7WTM - chains C2 and SB of the 17 polymer chains in the assembly; structure by electron microscopy, 3.50 A resolution.

== Chain C2 ==
Molecule: 18S rRNA
Organism: Saccharomyces cerevisiae
Sequence (1800 nucleotides; each row starts with the number of its first residue):
     1 UAUCUGGUUGAUCCUGCCAGUAGUCAUAUGCUUGUCUCAAAGAUUAAGCC
    51 AUGCAUGUCUAAGUAUAAGCAAUUUAUACAGUGAAACUGCGAAUGGCUCA
   101 UUAAAUCAGUUAUCGUUUAUUUGAUAGUUCCUUUACUACAUGGUAUAACU
   151 GUGGUAAUUCUAGAGCUAAUACAUGCUUAAAAUCUCGACCCUUUGGAAGA
   201 GAUGUAUUUAUUAGAUAAAAAAUCAAUGUCUUCGGACUCUUUGAUGAUUC
   251 AUAAUAACUUUUCGAAUCGCAUGGCCUUGUGCUGGCGAUGGUUCAUUCAA
   301 AUUUCUGCCCUAUCAACUUUCGAUGGUAGGAUAGUGGCCUACCAUGGUUU
   351 CAACGGGUAACGGGGAAUAAGGGUUCGAUUCCGGAGAGGGAGCCUGAGAA
   401 ACGGCUACCACAUCCAAGGAAGGCAGCAGGCGCGCAAAUUACCCAAUCCU
   451 AAUUCAGGGAGGUAGUGACAAUAAAUAACGAUACAGGGCCCAUUCGGGUC
   501 UUGUAAUUGGAAUGAGUACAAUGUAAAUACCUUAACGAGGAACAAUUGGA
   551 GGGCAAGUCUGGUGCCAGCAGCCGCGGUAAUUCCAGCUCCAAUAGCGUAU
   601 AUUAAAGUUGUUGCAGUUAAAAAGCUCGUAGUUGAACUUUGGGCCCGGUU
   651 GGCCGGUCCGAUUUUUUCGUGUACUGGAUUUCCAACGGGGCCUUUCCUUC
   701 UGGCUAACCUUGAGUCCUUGUGGCUCUUGGCGAACCAGGACUUUUACUUU
   751 GAAAAAAUUAGAGUGUUCAAAGCAGGCGUAUUGCUCGAAUAUAUUAGCAU
   801 GGAAUAAUAGAAUAGGACGUUUGGUUCUAUUUUGUUGGUUUCUAGGACCA
   851 UCGUAAUGAUUAAUAGGGACGGUCGGGGGCAUCAGUAUUCAAUUGUCAGA
   901 GGUGAAAUUCUUGGAUUUAUUGAAGACUAACUACUGCGAAAGCAUUUGCC
   951 AAGGACGUUUUCAUUAAUCAAGAACGAAAGUUAGGGGAUCGAAGAUGAUC
  1001 AGAUACCGUCGUAGUCUUAACCAUAAACUAUGCCGACUAGGGAUCGGGUG
  1051 GUGUUUUUUUAAUGACCCACUCGGCACCUUACGAGAAAUCAAAGUCUUUG
  1101 GGUUCUGGGGGGAGUAUGGUCGCAAGGCUGAAACUUAAAGGAAUUGACGG
  1151 AAGGGCACCACCAGGAGUGGAGCCUGCGGCUUAAUUUGACUCAACACGGG
  1201 GAAACUCACCAGGUCCAGACACAAUAAGGAUUGACAGAUUGAGAGCUCUU
  1251 UCUUGAUUUUGUGGGUGGUGGUGCAUGGCCGUUCUUAGUUGGUGGAGUGA
  1301 UUUGUCUGCUUAAUUGCGAUAACGAACGAGACCUUAACCUACUAAAUAGU
  1351 GGUGCUAGCAUUUGCUGGUUAUCCACUUCUUAGAGGGACUAUCGGUUUCA
  1401 AGCCGAUGGAAGUUUGAGGCAAUAACAGGUCUGUGAUGCCCUUAGACGUU
  1451 CUGGGCCGCACGCGCGCUACACUGACGGAGCCAGCGAGUCUAACCUUGGC
  1501 CGAGAGGUCUUGGUAAUCUUGUGAAACUCCGUCGUGCUGGGGAUAGAGCA
  1551 UUGUAAUUAUUGCUCUUCAACGAGGAAUUCCUAGUAAGCGCAAGUCAUCA
  1601 GCUUGCGUUGAUUACGUCCCUGCCCUUUGUACACACCGCCCGUCGCUAGU
  1651 ACCGAUUGAAUGGCUUAGUGAGGCCUCAGGAUCUGCUUAGAGAAGGGGGC
  1701 AACUCCAUCUCAGAGCGGAGAAUUUGGACAAACUUGGUCAUUUAGAGGAA
  1751 CUAAAAGUCGUAACAAGGUUUCCGUAGGUGAACCUGCGGAAGGAUCAUUA
Unresolved in the structure: 73-75, 133-135, 489-498, 651-683, 707-732, 1147-1765

== Chain SB ==
Protein: 40S ribosomal protein S1-A
Organism: Saccharomyces cerevisiae
UniProt: B3RHV0 (RS3A1_YEAS1); residue numbers follow UniProt; this construct covers 1-255
Chain sequence (255 residues; numbered 1 to 255; the number before each row is that of its first residue):
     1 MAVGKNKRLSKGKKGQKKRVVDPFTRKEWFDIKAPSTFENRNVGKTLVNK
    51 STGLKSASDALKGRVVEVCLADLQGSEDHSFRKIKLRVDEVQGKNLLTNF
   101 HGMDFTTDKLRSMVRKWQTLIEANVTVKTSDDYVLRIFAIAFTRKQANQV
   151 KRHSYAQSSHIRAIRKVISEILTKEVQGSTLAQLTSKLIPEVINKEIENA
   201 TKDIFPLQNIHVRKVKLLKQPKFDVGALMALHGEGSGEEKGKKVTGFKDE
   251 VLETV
Unresolved in the structure: 1-19, 236-255
UniProt features mapped onto this chain:
  - modified residue: Ala-2 (N-acetylalanine), Thr-245 (Phosphothreonine), Thr-254 (Phosphothreonine)
  - cross-link: Lys-248 (Glycyl lysine isopeptide (Lys-Gly) (interchain with G-Cter in ubiquitin))

== How chain C2 and chain SB interact ==
Pairs across the interface (58):
  C874(C2) with Gln-157(SB), phosphate contact; Ser-159(SB), hydrogen bond to the phosphate
  G875(C2) with Gln-157(SB), phosphate contact; Ser-158(SB), hydrogen bond to the phosphate
  A884(C2) with Asn-124(SB), hydrogen bond to the sugar; Arg-136(SB), salt bridge to the phosphate; Phe-138(SB), phosphate contact
  G885(C2) with Arg-136(SB), salt bridge to the phosphate; Phe-138(SB), sugar contact; Lys-216(SB), salt bridge to the phosphate
  U886(C2) with Lys-214(SB), phosphate contact; Lys-216(SB), salt bridge to the phosphate
  G895(C2) with Lys-27(SB), phosphate contact
  U896(C2) with Lys-27(SB), salt bridge to the phosphate
  U920(C2) with Gly-63(SB), sugar contact
  A930(C2) with Val-114(SB), sugar contact; Leu-120(SB), base contact
  C931(C2) with Val-114(SB), sugar contact; Arg-115(SB), sugar contact; Lys-116(SB), phosphate contact; Gln-118(SB), hydrogen bond to the sugar; Thr-119(SB), sugar contact; Leu-120(SB), base contact
  U932(C2) with Lys-116(SB), sugar contact; Trp-117(SB), hydrogen bond to the phosphate; Gln-118(SB), phosphate contact; Tyr-155(SB), hydrogen bond to the phosphate
  A933(C2) with Lys-116(SB), salt bridge to the phosphate; Trp-117(SB), sugar contact; Tyr-155(SB), base contact
  C934(C2) with Trp-117(SB), phosphate contact; Arg-152(SB), salt bridge to the phosphate
  U946(C2) with Arg-165(SB), salt bridge to the phosphate
  U947(C2) with Arg-162(SB), phosphate contact; Arg-165(SB), salt bridge to the phosphate
  U1044(C2) with Lys-151(SB), phosphate contact; His-153(SB), hydrogen bond to the phosphate
  C1045(C2) with Lys-151(SB), salt bridge to the phosphate; His-153(SB), salt bridge to the phosphate
  G1046(C2) with Gln-157(SB), hydrogen bond to the phosphate
  G1047(C2) with Gln-157(SB), hydrogen bond to the phosphate
  U1054(C2) with Asn-148(SB), hydrogen bond to the base
  U1056(C2) with Lys-202(SB), hydrogen bond to the sugar
  G1064(C2) with His-160(SB), hydrogen bond to the phosphate; Asp-203(SB), sugar contact; Ile-204(SB), hydrogen bond to the sugar
  A1065(C2) with Gln-146(SB), hydrogen bond to the base; His-160(SB), salt bridge to the phosphate; Phe-205(SB), sugar contact; Pro-206(SB), sugar contact
  C1066(C2) with Gln-146(SB), sugar contact; Asn-148(SB), hydrogen bond to the sugar; Gln-149(SB), hydrogen bond to the sugar; Lys-151(SB), salt bridge to the phosphate
  C1067(C2) with Asn-148(SB), sugar contact; Gln-149(SB), sugar contact; Val-150(SB), sugar contact; Lys-151(SB), hydrogen bond to the phosphate
Also at the interface, not in a pair above, chain C2 (32 interface residues in all): G876, C897, U921, G1053, U1057, C1068, A1800
Also at the interface, not in a pair above, chain SB (37 interface residues in all): Pro-23, Phe-24, Val-65, His-101

== In short ==
32 residues of chain C2 and 37 residues of chain SB are in contact; the contacts include 17 hydrogen bonds and
13 salt bridges. Polar pairs include U1054(C2)/Asn-148(SB), A1065(C2)/Gln-146(SB) and A884(C2)/Asn-124(SB).
Chain C2 is 18S rRNA and chain SB is 40S ribosomal protein S1-A, both from Saccharomyces cerevisiae; the
structure, Cryo-EM structure of a yeast pre-40S ribosomal subunit - State Dis-E, was determined by electron
microscopy (same publication as 7WTL).
